Entry 6DXT (X-ray diffraction, 1.95 A resolution); this record covers chain A.

[Chain A]
Protein: Ubiquitin carboxyl-terminal hydrolase 5
From: Homo sapiens
Notes: EC 3.4.19.12
UniProt: P45974 (UBP5_HUMAN); numbering as in UniProt (aligned over 171-290)
Chain sequence (121 residues; row label = number of the first residue in the row):
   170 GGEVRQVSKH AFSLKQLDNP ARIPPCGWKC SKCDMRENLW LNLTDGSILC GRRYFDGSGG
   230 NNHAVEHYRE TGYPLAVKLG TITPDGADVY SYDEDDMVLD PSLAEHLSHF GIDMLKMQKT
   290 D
Unresolved in the structure: 170-172, 285-290
Construct notes: expression tag (170)
Metal / ion sites: Zn2+: Cys199, Cys202, Cys219, His232
Residues lining bound ligands: HHY (3-(5-phenyl-1,3,4-oxadiazol-2-yl)propanoic acid): Trp209, Cys219, Gly220, Arg221, Tyr223, Ala233, Val234, Tyr259, Tyr261, Asp264, Asp265, Met266
UniProt features mapped onto this chain:
  - zinc finger: Gln175 to Met283 (UBP-type)
  - binding site (Zn(2+)): Cys199, Cys202, Cys219, His232
  - binding site (substrate): Trp209, Arg221 to Phe224, Tyr259, Tyr261, Asp264
  - mutagenesis: Cys199 (C199A: Decreased rate of activity and decreased zinc binding), Cys202 (C202A: Decreased rate of activity), Cys219 (C219A: Decreased rate of activity), Arg221 to Tyr223 (Loss of polyubiquitin binding and subsequent activation), Arg221 (R221A: Loss of polyubiquitin hydrolysis. Loss of ubiquitin binding; when associated with A-335), His232 (H232A: Decreased rate of activity), Tyr261 (Y261F: Loss of polyubiquitin binding)
From the paper describing this entry:
  - binding site for HHY: Arg221, Tyr259

[Overview]
Chain A binds compound HHY. Cys199, Cys202, Cys219 and His232 coordinate Zn2+. Curated annotation (UniProt)
lists 4 Zn2+-binding residues, 8 substrate-binding residues and 8 mutagenesis sites. From the paper: a binding
site for HHY at Arg221 and Tyr259.
Chain A is Ubiquitin carboxyl-terminal hydrolase 5 (Homo sapiens); the structure, Structure of USP5
zinc-finger ubiquitin binding domain co-crystallized with 3-(5-phenyl-1,3,4-oxadiazol-2-yl)propanoate, was
determined by X-ray diffraction, deposited together with 6P9G, 6NFT and 6DXH.
